8JCD - chains A and I of the 10 polymer chains in the assembly; structure by electron microscopy, 3.14 A resolution.

# Chain A
Protein: Histone H3.1
Source organism: Homo sapiens
UniProtKB: P68431 (H31_HUMAN); residues 1-135 here correspond to UniProt positions 2-136 (UniProt number = residue number + 1)
Chain sequence (135 residues; row label = number of the first residue in the row):
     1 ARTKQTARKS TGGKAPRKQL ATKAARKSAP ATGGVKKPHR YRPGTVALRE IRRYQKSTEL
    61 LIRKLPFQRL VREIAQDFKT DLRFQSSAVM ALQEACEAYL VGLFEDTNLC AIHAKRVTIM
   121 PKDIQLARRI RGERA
Unresolved in the structure: 1-40, 135
UniProt features mapped onto this chain:
  - modified residue: Arg2 (Asymmetric dimethylarginine), Thr3 (Phosphothreonine), Lys4 (Allysine), Gln5 (5-glutamyl dopamine), Thr6 (Phosphothreonine), Arg8 (Citrulline), Lys9 (N6,N6,N6-trimethyllysine), Ser10 (ADP-ribosylserine), Thr11 (Phosphothreonine), Lys14 (N6-(2-hydroxyisobutyryl)lysine), Arg17 (Asymmetric dimethylarginine), Lys18 (N6-(2-hydroxyisobutyryl)lysine), Lys23 (N6-(2-hydroxyisobutyryl)lysine), Arg26 (Citrulline), Lys27 (N6,N6,N6-trimethyllysine), Ser28 (ADP-ribosylserine), Lys36 (N6,N6,N6-trimethyllysine), Lys37 (N6-methyllysine), Tyr41 (Phosphotyrosine), Lys56 (N6,N6,N6-trimethyllysine) and 8 more in UniProt
  - lipidation: Lys18 (N6-decanoyllysine)

# Chain I
Molecule: 147-nt DNA strand
Sequence (147 nucleotides; each row starts with the number of its first residue; numbers below 1 keep their minus sign (DA-73 is residue -73)):
   -73 ATCGGATGTA TATATCTGAC ACGTGCCTGG AGACTAGGGA GTAATCCCCT TGGCGGTTAA
   -13 AACGCGGGGG ACAGCGCGTA CGTGCGTTTA AGCGGTGCTA GAGCTGTCTA CGACCAATTG
    47 AGCGGCCTCG GCACCGGGAT TCTCGAT
Unresolved in the structure: -73 to -58, 63-73

# Chain A / chain I interface
Pairs across the interface (18; chain A residue first):
  Arg42(A) with DG-5(I), salt bridge to the phosphate
  Pro43(A) with DG-6(I), sugar contact; DG-5(I), sugar contact
  Arg63(A) with DA-14(I), sugar contact
  Arg72(A) with DT-23(I), salt bridge to the phosphate
  Arg83(A) with DT-24(I), base contact; DT-23(I), phosphate contact
  Phe84(A) with DT-24(I), sugar contact; DT-23(I), hydrogen bond to the phosphate
  Gln85(A) with DT-24(I), phosphate contact
  Ser86(A) with DT-24(I), hydrogen bond to the phosphate
  Lys115(A) with DA-3(I), phosphate contact
  Arg116(A) with DA-3(I), phosphate contact; DC-2(I), salt bridge to the phosphate
  Val117(A) with DA-3(I), phosphate contact
  Thr118(A) with DA-3(I), hydrogen bond to the phosphate
  Met120(A) with DA-3(I), phosphate contact; DC-2(I), phosphate contact
Interface residues without a listed pair, chain I (9 interface residues in all): DA-13, DG-4

# Overview
13 residues of chain A and 9 residues of chain I are in contact, with 3 hydrogen bonds and 3 salt bridges.
Polar pairs include Phe84(A)-DT-23(I), Ser86(A)-DT-24(I) and Thr118(A)-DA-3(I).
Chain A is Histone H3.1 (Homo sapiens) and chain I is a 147-nt DNA strand; the structure, Human H2BFWTH100R
nucleosome with 601 DNA, was determined by electron microscopy together with 8JBX and 8JCC from the same
study.
